PDB entry 6TUI | electron microscopy, 10.47 A resolution (very low resolution: no residue pairs are listed; an interface is given only as per-side residue counts) | chains B5 and C of the 52 polymer chains in the assembly

Chain B5:
Molecule: Phage major capsid protein, HK97 family
Source organism: Rhodobacter capsulatus SB 1003
UniProt: D5ATZ3 (D5ATZ3_RHOCB); residues 1-385 here correspond to UniProt positions 13-397 (UniProt number = residue number + 12)
Amino-acid sequence (385 residues; numbered 1 to 385; the number before each row is that of its first residue):
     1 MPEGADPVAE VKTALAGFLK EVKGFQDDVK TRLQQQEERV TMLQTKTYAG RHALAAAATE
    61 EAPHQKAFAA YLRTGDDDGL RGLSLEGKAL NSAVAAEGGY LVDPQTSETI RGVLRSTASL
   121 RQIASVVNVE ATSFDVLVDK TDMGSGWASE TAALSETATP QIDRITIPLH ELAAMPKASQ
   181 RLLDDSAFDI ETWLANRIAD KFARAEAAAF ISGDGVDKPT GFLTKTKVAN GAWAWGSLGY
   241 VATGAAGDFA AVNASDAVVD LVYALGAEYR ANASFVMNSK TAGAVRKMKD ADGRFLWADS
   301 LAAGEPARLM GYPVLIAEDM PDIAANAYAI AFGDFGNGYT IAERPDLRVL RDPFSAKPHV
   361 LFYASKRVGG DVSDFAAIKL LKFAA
Unresolved in the structure: 1-108, 180-186

Chain C:
Molecule: Adaptor protein Rcc01688
Source organism: Rhodobacter capsulatus SB 1003
UniProt: D5ATZ4 (D5ATZ4_RHOCB); residues 1-197 here = UniProt positions 1-197
Amino-acid sequence (197 residues; row label = number of the first residue in the row):
     1 MMLNEVTAVP GTALPVAEFR DHLRLGTGFA DLGAEDAALL SYLRAAIAAI EGRTAKALIS
    61 RGFRLALTAW RWGDMQTLPI APVATVTALR LVDAAGVETP VAAGWRLVPD MARPRIEALG
   121 AMLPMIPTGG RVEIDFTAGF GASWSALPVD LAQAVFLLAA QYYELRHDGA AEGGAMPFGV
   181 MALIERWRTV RVLGGRP
Unresolved in the structure: 31-32, 172-174

Chain B5 / chain C interface:
At this resolution (10 A) residue pairs are not listed: 9 residues of chain B5 and 9 of chain C lie at the interface.

Overview:
The chain B5/chain C interface involves 9 residues from each chain.
Chain B5 is Phage major capsid protein, HK97 family and chain C is Adaptor protein Rcc01688, both from
Rhodobacter capsulatus SB 1003; the structure, Virion of empty GTA particle, was determined by electron
microscopy, deposited together with 6TB9, 6TBA, 6TE8, 6TE9, 6TEB, 6TEH and 3 further entries.
